PDB entry 8Z1F | electron microscopy, 4.30 A resolution (low resolution: residue-level contacts below are approximate; hydrogen-bond / salt-bridge calls are withheld) | chains T and A

Chain T:
Molecule: Homo sapiens mitochondrion pre-tRNA-Tyr
Sequence (86 nucleotides; each row starts with the number of its first residue):
     1 GGUAAAAUGG CUGAGUGAAG CAUUGGACUG UAAAUCUAAA GACAGGGGUU AGGCCUCUUU
    61 UUACCAGCUC CGAGGUGAUU UUCAUA
Disordered / not traced: 67-86

Chain A:
Name: Zinc phosphodiesterase ELAC protein 2
Source organism: Homo sapiens
Notes: EC 3.1.26.11
UniProtKB: Q9BQ52 (RNZ2_HUMAN); numbering as in UniProt (aligned over 1-826)
Chain sequence (826 residues; numbered 1 to 826; the number before each row is that of its first residue):
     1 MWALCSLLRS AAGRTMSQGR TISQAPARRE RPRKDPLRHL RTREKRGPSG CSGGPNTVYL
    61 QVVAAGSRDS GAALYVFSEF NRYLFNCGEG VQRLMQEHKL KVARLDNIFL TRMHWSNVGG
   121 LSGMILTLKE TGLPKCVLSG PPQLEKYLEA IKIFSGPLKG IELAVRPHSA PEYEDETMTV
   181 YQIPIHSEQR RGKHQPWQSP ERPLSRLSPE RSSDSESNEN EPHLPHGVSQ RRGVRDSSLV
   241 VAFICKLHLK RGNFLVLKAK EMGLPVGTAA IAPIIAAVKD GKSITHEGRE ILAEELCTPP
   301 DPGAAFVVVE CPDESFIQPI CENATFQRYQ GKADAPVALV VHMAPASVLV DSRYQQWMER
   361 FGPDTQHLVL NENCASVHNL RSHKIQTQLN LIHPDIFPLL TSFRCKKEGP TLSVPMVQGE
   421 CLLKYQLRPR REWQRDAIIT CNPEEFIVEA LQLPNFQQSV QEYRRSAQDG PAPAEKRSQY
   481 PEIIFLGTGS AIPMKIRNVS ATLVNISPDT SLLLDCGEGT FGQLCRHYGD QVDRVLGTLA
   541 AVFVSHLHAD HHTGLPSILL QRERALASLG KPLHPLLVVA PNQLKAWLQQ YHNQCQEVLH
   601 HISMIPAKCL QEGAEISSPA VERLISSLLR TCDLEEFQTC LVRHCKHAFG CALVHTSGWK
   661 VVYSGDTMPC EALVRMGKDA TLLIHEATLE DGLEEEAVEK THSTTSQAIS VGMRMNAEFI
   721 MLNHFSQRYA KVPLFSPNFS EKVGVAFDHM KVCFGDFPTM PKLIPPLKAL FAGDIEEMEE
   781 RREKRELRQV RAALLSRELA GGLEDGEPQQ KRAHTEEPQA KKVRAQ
Disordered / not traced: 1-51, 190-235, 406-411, 469-473, 615-618, 781-826
Metal / ion sites: Zn2+ site 1: His546, His548, Asp666 (together with phosphate ion); Zn2+ site 2: Asp666, His724 (together with phosphate ion)

Interface between chain T and chain A:
Contacting residue pairs - 22 pairs, chain T then chain A:
  G1(T) - Arg728(A)
  G1(T) - Tyr729(A)
  G1(T) - Ala730(A)
  U3(T) - Thr131(A)
  G48(T) - Thr57(A)
  G48(T) - Glu79(A)
  U49(T) - Asn56(A)
  U50(T) - Asn253(A)
  U50(T) - Phe254(A)
  U50(T) - Val256(A)
  U50(T) - Leu257(A)
  A51(T) - Val256(A)
  A51(T) - Val266(A)
  C55(T) - Glu79(A)
  U56(T) - Lys101(A)
  C57(T) - Lys99(A)
  U58(T) - Lys99(A)
  U62(T) - Glu780(A)
  A63(T) - Glu780(A)
  C65(T) - Glu130(A)
  C65(T) - Arg728(A)
  A66(T) - Arg728(A)
Interface residues without a listed pair, chain A (18 interface residues in all): Arg82, Glu699

Summary:
14 residues of chain T and 18 residues of chain A are in contact. The Zn2+ site 1 is built by His546(A),
His548(A) and Asp666(A). Asp666(A) and His724(A) coordinate Zn2+ site 2.
Here chain T is Homo sapiens mitochondrion pre-tRNA-Tyr and chain A is Zinc phosphodiesterase ELAC protein 2
(Homo sapiens). Entry 8Z1F (Cryo-EM structure of human ELAC2-tRNA) was determined by electron microscopy (same
publication as 8Z0P and 8Z1G).
